Entry 4HZC (X-ray diffraction, 1.97 A resolution); this record covers chains A and F of the 6 polymer chains in the assembly.

# Chain A (and F)
Name: CysE, serine acetyltransferase
Organism: Brucella abortus
Notes: chain F of this document is another copy of the same molecule, construct and numbering; everything in this record applies to it too
UniProt: B2S6A2 (B2S6A2_BRUA1); residues 1-274 here = UniProt positions 1-274
Chain sequence (281 residues; numbered 1 to 281; the number before each row is that of its first residue):
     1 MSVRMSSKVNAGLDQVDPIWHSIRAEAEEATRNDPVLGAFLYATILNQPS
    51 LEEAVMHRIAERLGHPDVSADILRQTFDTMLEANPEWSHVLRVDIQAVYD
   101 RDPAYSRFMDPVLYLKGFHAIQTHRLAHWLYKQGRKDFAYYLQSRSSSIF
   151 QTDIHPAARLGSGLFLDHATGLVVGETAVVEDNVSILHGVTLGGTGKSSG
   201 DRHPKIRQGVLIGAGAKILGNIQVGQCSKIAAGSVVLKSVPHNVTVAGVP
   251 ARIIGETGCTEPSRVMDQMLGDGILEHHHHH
Unresolved in the structure: 1-15, 261-281
Cystine bridges: Cys227-Cys259
Construct notes: expression tag (275-281)
Ion coordination: Mg2+: Glu61 (shared with Asp67(F) of chain F)

# Interface between chain A and chain F
Pairs across the interface - 43 pairs, chain A then chain F:
  Ala30(A) with Asp137(F)
  Asn33(A) with Gly134(F), hydrogen bond (side chain-backbone); Arg135(F)
  Asp34(A) with Arg135(F), salt bridge; Phe138(F)
  Val36(A) with Ile72(F), hydrophobic; Phe138(F), hydrophobic
  Leu37(A) with Asp137(F); Phe138(F)
  Phe40(A) with Asp67(F)
  Arg58(A) with Asp67(F), salt bridge
  Glu61(A) with His65(F), hydrogen bond (backbone-side chain); Asp67(F)
  Arg62(A) with Ser144(F), hydrogen bond; Ser148(F)
  Pro103(A) with Ser199(F); Arg202(F)
  Ala104(A) with His155(F), hydrogen bond (backbone-side chain); Glu176(F); Arg202(F)
  Tyr105(A) with Tyr140(F), hydrophobic; Gln143(F), hydrogen bond
  Arg107(A) with Asp137(F), salt bridge; Tyr140(F)
  Met109(A) with Asp137(F)
  Asp110(A) with Tyr140(F)
  Tyr114(A) with Asp137(F), hydrogen bond; Tyr140(F), hydrophobic; Tyr141(F), hydrophobic; Ser144(F), hydrogen bond (backbone-side chain)
  Lys116(A) with Ser147(F), hydrogen bond (side chain-backbone)
  Ile149(A) with Ser148(F), hydrogen bond (backbone-side chain)
  Gln151(A) with Ser147(F); Ser148(F), hydrogen bond (side chain-backbone); Gln151(F)
  His168(A) with Asp153(F), salt bridge; Val173(F)
  Thr170(A) with Gly171(F)
  His188(A) with Val173(F); Thr191(F), hydrogen bond
  Ala214(A) with Lys217(F)
  Gly215(A) with Lys217(F)
  Ala232(A) with Leu219(F), hydrophobic
Other interface residues (no listed pair), chain A (27 interface residues in all): Leu113, Ser148
Other interface residues (no listed pair), chain F (27 interface residues in all): Val68, Ser198, Val235

# In short
Chain A and chain F each contribute 27 residues to their interface, with 11 hydrogen bonds and 4 salt bridges.
Polar contacts include Asp34(A)-Arg135(F), Arg58(A)-Asp67(F) and Arg107(A)-Asp137(F).
Both chains are CysE, serine acetyltransferase (Brucella abortus). Entry 4HZC (Crystal structure of Serine
acetyltransferase from Brucella abortus strain S19) was determined by X-ray diffraction together with 4HZD
from the same study.
